PDB entry 8IK3 | electron microscopy, 3.30 A resolution | chains C and E of the 8 polymer chains in the assembly

== Chain C (and E) ==
Molecule: Stimulator of interferon genes protein, Immune protein Tsi3
From: Homo sapiens
Notes: chain E of this document is another copy of the same molecule, construct and numbering; everything in this record applies to it too
UniProtKB: chimeric construct of Q86WV6, Q9HYC4: residues 1-379 from Q86WV6 (STING_HUMAN) positions 1-379 (same numbers); residues 388-511 from Q9HYC4 positions 22-145 (UniProt number = residue number - 366)
Amino-acid sequence (521 residues; each row starts with the number of its first residue):
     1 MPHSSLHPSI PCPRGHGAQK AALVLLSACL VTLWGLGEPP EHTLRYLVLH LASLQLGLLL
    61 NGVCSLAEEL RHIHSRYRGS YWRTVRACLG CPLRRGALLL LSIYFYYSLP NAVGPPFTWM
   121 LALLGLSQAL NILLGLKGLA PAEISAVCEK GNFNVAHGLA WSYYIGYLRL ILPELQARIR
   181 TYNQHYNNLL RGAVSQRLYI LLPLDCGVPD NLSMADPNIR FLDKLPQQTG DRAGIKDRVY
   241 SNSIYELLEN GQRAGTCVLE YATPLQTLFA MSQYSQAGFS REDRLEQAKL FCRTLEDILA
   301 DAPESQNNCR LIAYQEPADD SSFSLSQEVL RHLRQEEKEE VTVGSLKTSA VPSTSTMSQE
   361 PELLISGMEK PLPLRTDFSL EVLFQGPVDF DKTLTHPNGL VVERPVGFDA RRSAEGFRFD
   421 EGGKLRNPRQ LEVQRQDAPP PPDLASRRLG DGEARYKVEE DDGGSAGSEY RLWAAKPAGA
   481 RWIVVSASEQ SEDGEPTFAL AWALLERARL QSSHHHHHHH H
Not modelled in the structure: 1-3, 109-115, 337-521
Differences from the reference sequence: conflict Arg232 (His in Q86WV6); linker (380-387); expression tag (512-521)
Ligand contacts: cGAMP (1SY): Ser162, Tyr163, Gly166, Tyr167, Arg232, Ile235, Arg238, Val239, Tyr240, Glu260, Thr263, Pro264, Thr267
Curated features (UniProtKB/Swiss-Prot):
  - region: Glu340 to Ser379 (C-terminal tail (CTT))
  - motif: Leu363 to Ser366 (pLxIS motif)
  - binding site (2',3'-cGAMP): Ser162, Tyr167, Arg238, Thr263
  - binding site (3',3'-c-di-GMP): Ser162, Tyr167, Arg238 to Ser241, Thr263
  - binding site (2',3'-cUAMP): Tyr167, Arg238, Thr263
  - modified residue: Thr229 (Phosphothreonine), Ser241 (Phosphoserine), Thr354 (Phosphothreonine), Ser355 (Phosphoserine), Thr356 (Phosphothreonine), Ser358 (Phosphoserine), Ser366 (Phosphoserine)
  - lipidation (S-palmitoyl cysteine): Cys88, Cys91
  - cross-link (Glycyl lysine isopeptide (Lys-Gly)): Lys20 (interchain with G-Cter in ubiquitin), Lys150 (interchain with G-Cter in ubiquitin), Lys236 (interchain with G-Cter in ubiquitin), Lys338 (interchain with G-Cter in SUMO)
  - binding site (Ca(2+)): Glu492

== Interface between chain C and chain E ==
Contacting residue pairs (4; chain C residue first):
  Arg94(C) with Leu133(E)
  Ala97(C) with Leu133(E), hydrophobic
  Leu98(C) with Leu134(E), hydrophobic
  Asp301(C) with Arg281(E), salt bridge
Interface residues without a listed pair, chain C (5 interface residues in all): Leu101
Interface residues without a listed pair, chain E (4 interface residues in all): Leu130

== Summary ==
The interface between chain C and chain E involves 5 residues on one side and 4 on the other; the contacts
include 1 salt bridge. Its one salt-bridged contact is Asp301(C)-Arg281(E). Chain C binds cGAMP.
Both chains are Stimulator of interferon genes protein, Immune protein Tsi3 (Homo sapiens). Entry 8IK3
(Structure of Stimulator of interferon genes/ligand complex) was determined by electron microscopy together
with 8IK0 from the same study.
